PDB entry 8UBE | electron microscopy, 3.05 A resolution | chains A and I of the 9 polymer chains in the assembly

[Chain A]
Protein: Reverse transcriptase
Source organism: Bordetella phage BPP-1
UniProtKB: Q775D8 (Q775D8_BPBPP); residue numbers follow UniProt; this construct covers 1-328
Sequence (328 residues; row label = number of the first residue in the row):
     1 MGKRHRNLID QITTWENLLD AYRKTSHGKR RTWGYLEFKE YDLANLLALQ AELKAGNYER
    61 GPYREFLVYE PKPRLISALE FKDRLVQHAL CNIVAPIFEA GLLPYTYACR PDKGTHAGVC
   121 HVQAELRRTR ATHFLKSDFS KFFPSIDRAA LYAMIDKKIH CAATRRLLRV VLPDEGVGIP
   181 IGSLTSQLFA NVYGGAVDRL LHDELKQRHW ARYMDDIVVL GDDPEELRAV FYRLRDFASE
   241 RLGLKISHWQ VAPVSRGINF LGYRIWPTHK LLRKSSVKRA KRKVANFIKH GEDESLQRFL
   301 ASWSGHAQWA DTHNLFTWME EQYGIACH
Unresolved in the structure: 64-78

[Chain I]
Molecule: Diversity-generating retroelement (DGR) RNA Sp
Sequence (140 nucleotides; numbered 1 to 140; the number before each row is that of its first residue):
     1 CAUGGCUCUG CCAACGCUAC GGCUUGGCGG GCUGGCCUUU CCUCAAUAGG UGGUCAGCCG
    61 GUUCUGUCCU GCUUCGGCGA ACACGUUACA CGGUUCGGCA AAACGUCGAU UACUGAAAAU
   121 GGAAAGGCGG GGCCGACUUC
Unresolved in the structure: 140

[Interface between chain A and chain I]
Contacting residue pairs (84; chain A residue first):
  Met-1(A) with C104(I), phosphate contact; G105(I), phosphate contact
  Gly-2(A) with A123(I), phosphate contact
  Lys-3(A) with C107(I), salt bridge to the phosphate; G108(I), hydrogen bond to the base; A109(I), sugar contact
  Arg-4(A) with A109(I), hydrogen bond to the base; U110(I), hydrogen bond to the sugar; U111(I), hydrogen bond to the base; G122(I), hydrogen bond to the base; A123(I), salt bridge to the phosphate
  Arg-6(A) with U110(I), hydrogen bond to the base; A118(I), sugar contact; A119(I), salt bridge to the phosphate; U120(I), base contact; G121(I), hydrogen bond to the base; G122(I), hydrogen bond to the base
  Asn-7(A) with U120(I), hydrogen bond to the sugar; G121(I), hydrogen bond to the phosphate
  Ala-100(A) with G105(I), hydrogen bond to the sugar; G131(I), hydrogen bond to the base
  Gly-101(A) with G105(I), phosphate contact; U106(I), sugar contact
  Leu-102(A) with G131(I), base contact
  Leu-103(A) with G129(I), sugar contact
  Pro-104(A) with G130(I), sugar contact; G131(I), base contact
  Tyr-105(A) with G130(I), hydrogen bond to the phosphate; G131(I), hydrogen bond to the phosphate
  Lys-113(A) with G131(I), sugar contact
  Cys-120(A) with U94(I), base contact
  Gln-123(A) with U94(I), base contact
  Ala-124(A) with U94(I), phosphate contact
  Arg-127(A) with G92(I), hydrogen bond to the base; U94(I), hydrogen bond to the sugar
  Arg-128(A) with U95(I), salt bridge to the phosphate; C96(I), phosphate contact
  Lys-157(A) with C107(I), salt bridge to the phosphate; G108(I), salt bridge to the phosphate; A109(I), hydrogen bond to the sugar; U110(I), salt bridge to the phosphate
  Lys-158(A) with U106(I), salt bridge to the phosphate
  His-160(A) with U110(I), hydrogen bond to the sugar
  Cys-161(A) with U120(I), hydrogen bond to the base
  Ala-162(A) with U120(I), base contact
  Ala-163(A) with U120(I), hydrogen bond to the base
  Arg-165(A) with U110(I), base contact
  Arg-166(A) with U120(I), hydrogen bond to the base
  Arg-199(A) with G105(I), hydrogen bond to the sugar; U106(I), sugar contact; G131(I), hydrogen bond to the base
  His-202(A) with G129(I), hydrogen bond to the sugar; G130(I), sugar contact
  Asp-203(A) with U106(I), sugar contact
  Lys-206(A) with C128(I), hydrogen bond to the sugar; G129(I), salt bridge to the phosphate
  Arg-208(A) with C128(I), phosphate contact; G129(I), salt bridge to the phosphate; G130(I), salt bridge to the phosphate
  Pro-253(A) with G77(I), phosphate contact
  Arg-256(A) with G77(I), hydrogen bond to the base; C78(I), base contact
  Asn-259(A) with A80(I), base contact
  Arg-264(A) with A80(I), hydrogen bond to the base; U86(I), hydrogen bond to the base
  Thr-268(A) with A90(I), base contact
  His-269(A) with U87(I), stacking on the base; A90(I), base contact
  Lys-270(A) with U94(I), hydrogen bond to the base
  Leu-271(A) with A83(I), base contact; U86(I), sugar contact; U87(I), sugar contact
  Leu-272(A) with A83(I), base contact; U86(I), hydrogen bond to the base
  Arg-273(A) with U70(I), hydrogen bond to the sugar; G79(I), base contact; A80(I), hydrogen bond to the base
  Lys-274(A) with A81(I), salt bridge to the phosphate
  Ser-275(A) with U70(I), hydrogen bond to the base; A81(I), hydrogen bond to the base
  Ser-276(A) with U70(I), base contact
  Arg-279(A) with C69(I), base contact; U70(I), salt bridge to the phosphate
  Lys-281(A) with G52(I), salt bridge to the phosphate
Interface residues without a listed pair, chain A (58 interface residues in all): Leu-8, Ile-9, Glu-99, Arg-110, His-116, Arg-130, Arg-282, Lys-283, Lys-289, His-290, His-306, Trp-318
Interface residues without a listed pair, chain I (41 interface residues in all): U51, G53, U65, G66, G71, C91, G97

[Overview]
The interface between chain A and chain I involves 58 residues on one side and 41 on the other, with 34
hydrogen bonds, 14 salt bridges and 1 aromatic stacking contact. Polar contacts include Lys-3(A)/G108(I),
Arg-4(A)/A109(I) and Arg-4(A)/U111(I).
Here chain A is Reverse transcriptase (Bordetella phage BPP-1) and chain I is Diversity-generating
retroelement (DGR) RNA Sp. Entry 8UBE (Diversity-generating retroelement (DGR) ribonucleoprotein reverse
transcriptase - Resting State 1a) was determined by electron microscopy together with 8UB7, 8UB8, 8UB9, 8UBA,
8UBB, 8UBC, 8UBD and 8UBF from the same study.
